7WWL - chains H and L of the 9 polymer chains in the assembly; structure by electron microscopy, 3.00 A resolution.

# Chain H
Name: heavy chain of ZWD12
From: Homo sapiens
Chain sequence (123 residues; each row starts with the number of its first residue):
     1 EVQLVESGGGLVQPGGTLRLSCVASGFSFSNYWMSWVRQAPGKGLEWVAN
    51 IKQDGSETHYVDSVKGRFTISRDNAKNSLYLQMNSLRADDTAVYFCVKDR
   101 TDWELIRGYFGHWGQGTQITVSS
Cystine bridges: Cys22-Cys96
From the paper describing this entry:
  - binding site for N-acetylglucosamine: Trp103

# Chain L
Name: light chain of ZWD12
From: Homo sapiens
Chain sequence (108 residues; numbered 1 to 108; the number before each row is that of its first residue):
     1 DIVMTQTPSSLSLSPGDRATLSCRASENIINYLAWYQQRPGQSPRLLIYD
    51 ASNRATGIPARFSGSGSGTDFTLTISSLEPEDFAVYYCQQRIIWPPYTFG
   101 QGTKVDIK
Cystine bridges: Cys23-Cys88

# Interface between chain H and chain L
Contacting residue pairs - 30 pairs, chain H then chain L:
  Gln39(H) with Gln38(L), hydrogen bond; Tyr87(L)
  Leu45(H) with Tyr87(L), hydrophobic; Phe99(L), hydrophobic
  Glu46(H) with Phe99(L)
  Trp47(H) with Pro95(L), hydrophobic; Pro96(L), hydrophobic; Tyr97(L)
  Tyr60(H) with Pro95(L)
  Val61(H) with Pro96(L), hydrophobic
  Arg100(H) with Leu46(L); Tyr49(L)
  Leu105(H) with Arg91(L), hydrogen bond (backbone-side chain)
  Arg107(H) with Arg91(L); Trp94(L); Tyr97(L), hydrogen bond
  Gly108(H) with Gln89(L); Arg91(L)
  Tyr109(H) with Tyr32(L); Leu33(L), hydrogen bond (side chain-backbone); Ala34(L), hydrophobic; Tyr49(L), hydrophobic; Asp50(L), hydrogen bond; Gln89(L); Arg91(L)
  Phe110(H) with Tyr36(L), hydrogen bond (backbone-side chain); Phe99(L), hydrophobic
  Trp113(H) with Tyr36(L); Pro44(L)
  Gly114(H) with Ser43(L)
Also at the interface, not in a pair above, chain H (23 interface residues in all): Lys43, Gly44, Asn50, His59, Asp62, Phe95, Ile106, Gly111, Gln115
Also at the interface, not in a pair above, chain L (19 interface residues in all): Asn31

# In short
23 residues of chain H face 19 of chain L across their interface, with 6 hydrogen bonds. Polar pairs include
Gln39(H)-Gln38(L), Leu105(H)-Arg91(L) and Arg107(H)-Tyr97(L). From the paper: a binding site for
N-acetylglucosamine at Trp103(H).
Chain H is heavy chain of ZWD12 and chain L is light chain of ZWD12, both from Homo sapiens; the structure, S
protein of Delta variant in complex with ZWD12, was determined by electron microscopy.
